Entry 2X09 (X-ray diffraction, 2.40 A resolution); this record covers chain A.

Chain A:
Protein: Exo-beta-D-glucosaminidase
From: Amycolatopsis orientalis
Notes: EC 3.2.1.165
Reference sequence: Q56F26 (Q56F26_AMYOR); numbering as in UniProt (aligned over 2-1032)
Chain sequence (1032 residues; row label = number of the first residue in the row):
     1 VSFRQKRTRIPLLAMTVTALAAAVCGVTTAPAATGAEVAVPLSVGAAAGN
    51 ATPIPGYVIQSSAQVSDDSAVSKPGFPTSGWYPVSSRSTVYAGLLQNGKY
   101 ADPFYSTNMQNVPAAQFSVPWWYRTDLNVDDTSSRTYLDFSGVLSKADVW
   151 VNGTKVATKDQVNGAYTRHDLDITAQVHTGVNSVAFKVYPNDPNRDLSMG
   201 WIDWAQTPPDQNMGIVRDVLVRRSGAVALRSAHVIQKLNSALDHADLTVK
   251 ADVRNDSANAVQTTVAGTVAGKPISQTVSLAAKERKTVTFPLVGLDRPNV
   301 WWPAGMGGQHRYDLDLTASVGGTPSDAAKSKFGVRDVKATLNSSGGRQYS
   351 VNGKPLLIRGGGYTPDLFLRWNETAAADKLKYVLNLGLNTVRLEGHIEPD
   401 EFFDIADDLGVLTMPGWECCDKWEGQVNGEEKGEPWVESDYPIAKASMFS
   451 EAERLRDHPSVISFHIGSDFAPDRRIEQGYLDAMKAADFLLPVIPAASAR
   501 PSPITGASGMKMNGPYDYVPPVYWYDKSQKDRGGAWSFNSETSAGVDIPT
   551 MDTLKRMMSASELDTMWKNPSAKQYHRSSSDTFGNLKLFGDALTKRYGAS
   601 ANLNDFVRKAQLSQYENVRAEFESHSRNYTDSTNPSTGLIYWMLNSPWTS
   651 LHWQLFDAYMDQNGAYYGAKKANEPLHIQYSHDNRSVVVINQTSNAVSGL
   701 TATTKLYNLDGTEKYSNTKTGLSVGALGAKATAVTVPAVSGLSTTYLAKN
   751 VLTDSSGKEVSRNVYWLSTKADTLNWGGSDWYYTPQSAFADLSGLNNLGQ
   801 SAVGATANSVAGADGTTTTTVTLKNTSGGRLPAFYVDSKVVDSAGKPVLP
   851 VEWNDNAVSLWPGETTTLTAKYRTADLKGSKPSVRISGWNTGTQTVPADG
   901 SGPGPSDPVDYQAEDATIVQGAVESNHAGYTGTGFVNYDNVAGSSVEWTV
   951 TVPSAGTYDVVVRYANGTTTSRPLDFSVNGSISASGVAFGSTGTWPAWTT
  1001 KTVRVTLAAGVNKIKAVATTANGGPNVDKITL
Disordered / not traced: 1-48, 900-1032
Differences from the reference sequence: conflict Asn-750 (Trp in Q56F26)
Cystine bridges: Cys-419/Cys-420
Metal / ion sites: Cd2+ site 1: His-244, Asp-246; Cd2+ site 2 near Asp-296 (its only coordinating residue here)
Ligand contacts: amino-australine (X09): Ile-202, Asp-203, Trp-204, Glu-394, Cys-419, Ser-468, Asp-469, Met-512, Tyr-516, Glu-541, Phe-583, Trp-642, Trp-653, Trp-781
Curated features (UniProtKB/Swiss-Prot):
  - active site: Asp-469 (Proton donor), Glu-541 (Nucleophile)

In short:
Chain A binds amino-australine. The Cd2+ site 1 is built by His-244 and Asp-246. From UniProt: active-site
residues Asp-469 and Glu-541.
Chain A is Exo-beta-D-glucosaminidase (Amycolatopsis orientalis); the structure, Inhibition of the
exo-beta-D-glucosaminidase CsxA by a glucosamine- configured castanospermine and an amino-australine analogue,
was determined by X-ray diffraction together with 2X05 from the same study.
